PDB entry 7JXS | X-ray diffraction, 2.35 A resolution | chains A and E of the 3 polymer chains in the assembly

== Chain A (and E) ==
Molecule: Matrix protein
From: Human immunodeficiency virus 1
Notes: chain E of this document is another copy of the same molecule, construct and numbering; everything in this record applies to it too
UniProt: Q6E183 (Q6E183_9HIV1); residue numbers follow UniProt; this construct covers 2-132
Sequence (137 residues; each row starts with the number of its first residue):
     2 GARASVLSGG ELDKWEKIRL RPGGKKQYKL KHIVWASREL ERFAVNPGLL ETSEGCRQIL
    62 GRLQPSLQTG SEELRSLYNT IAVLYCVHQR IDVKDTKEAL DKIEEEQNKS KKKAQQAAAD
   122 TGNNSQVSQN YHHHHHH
Not modelled in the structure: 2-6, 111-138
Construct notes: engineered mutation R63 (Gln in Q6E183); expression tag (133-138)
Reported in the primary citation:
  - self-association interface (contacts with another copy of this molecule); pairs are residue here / residue on that copy: R63-S67 (hydrogen bond)
  - mutagenesis - A45E, Q63R, T70R: unchanged binding to monomer-trimer equilibrium
  - mutagenesis - L75G: decreased binding to monomer-trimer equilibrium

== Chain A / chain E interface ==
Residue-residue contacts (17; chain A residue first):
  E42(A) - E74(E)
  R43(A) - R43(E)  hydrogen bond (backbone-side chain)
  A45(A) - F44(E)  hydrophobic
  A45(A) - G71(E)
  A45(A) - S72(E)  hydrogen bond (backbone-backbone)
  A45(A) - L75(E)  hydrophobic
  V46(A) - T70(E)
  V46(A) - S72(E)
  N47(A) - T70(E)  hydrogen bond (backbone-backbone)
  N47(A) - G71(E)
  N47(A) - S72(E)
  L50(A) - T70(E)
  Q59(A) - Q69(E)  hydrogen bond
  Q59(A) - T70(E)
  R63(A) - P66(E)  hydrogen bond (side chain-backbone)
  R63(A) - S67(E)  hydrogen bond
  R63(A) - T70(E)

== Overview ==
The interface between chain A and chain E involves 8 residues on one side and 10 on the other, with 6 hydrogen
bonds. Among the polar pairs are R43(A)-R43(E), Q59(A)-Q69(E) and R63(A)-P66(E). From the paper: L75G of chain
A reduces binding to monomer-trimer equilibrium; a self-association interface involving R63(A) and S67(A); 4
substitutions were tested in all.
Both chains are Matrix protein (Human immunodeficiency virus 1). Entry 7JXS (Crystal Structure Human
Immunodeficiency Virus-1 Matrix protein Mutant Q63R Crystal Form 2) was determined by X-ray diffraction,
deposited together with 7JXR.
